PDB entry 5GJG | X-ray diffraction, 2.61 A resolution | chain A

# Chain A
Molecule: TAK1 kinase - TAB1 chimera fusion protein
From: Homo sapiens
Notes: EC 2.7.11.25
UniProtKB: chimeric construct of O43318, Q15750: residues 31-303 from O43318 (M3K7_HUMAN) positions 31-303 (same numbers); residues 468-504 from Q15750 positions 468-504 (same numbers)
Chain sequence (315 residues; row label = number of the first residue in the row; note: 164 numbers in that range are skipped by the numbering (no residue carries them; nothing is unmodelled there)):
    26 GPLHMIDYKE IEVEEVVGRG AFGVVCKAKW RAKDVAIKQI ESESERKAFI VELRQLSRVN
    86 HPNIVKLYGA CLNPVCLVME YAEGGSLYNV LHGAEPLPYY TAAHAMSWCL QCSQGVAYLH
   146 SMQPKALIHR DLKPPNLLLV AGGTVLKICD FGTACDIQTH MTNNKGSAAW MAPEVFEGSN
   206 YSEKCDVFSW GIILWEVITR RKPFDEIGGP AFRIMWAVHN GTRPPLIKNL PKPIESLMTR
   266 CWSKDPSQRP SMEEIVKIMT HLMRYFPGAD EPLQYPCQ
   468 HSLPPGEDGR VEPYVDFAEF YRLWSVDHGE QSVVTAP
Disordered / not traced: 177-190, 472-475, 497-504
Construct notes: expression tag (26-30)
Small-molecule neighbours: 6V5 (N-(2-isopropoxy-4-(4-methylpiperazine-1-carbonyl)phenyl)-2-(3-(phenylcarbamoyl)phenyl)thiazole-4-carboxamide): Glu40, Val42, Gly43, Phe47, Val50, Ala61, Lys63, Leu81, Val90, Leu92, Leu102, Met104, Glu105, Tyr106, Ala107, Glu108, Gly110, Ser111, Leu163, Cys174, Asp175, Phe176
Swiss-Prot annotation at these positions:
  - active site: Asp156 (Proton acceptor)
  - binding site (ATP): Val42 to Val50, Lys63
  - modified residue: Thr184 (Microbial infection: O-acetylthreonine), Thr187 (Microbial infection: O-acetylthreonine), Ser192 (Phosphoserine)
  - cross-link (Glycyl lysine isopeptide (Lys-Gly)): Lys72 (interchain with G-Cter in ubiquitin), Lys158 (interchain with G-Cter in ubiquitin), Lys209 (interchain with G-Cter in ubiquitin)
  - site: Phe484 (Required for interaction with MAP3K7)

# In short
Chain A binds compound 6V5. Curated annotation (UniProt) lists active-site residue Asp156 and 10 ATP-binding
residues.
Chain A is TAK1 kinase - TAB1 chimera fusion protein (Homo sapiens); the structure, Crystal structure of human
TAK1/TAB1 fusion protein in complex with ligand 4, was determined by X-ray diffraction together with 5GJD and
5GJF from the same study.
